Entry 8UF7 (electron microscopy, 3.20 A resolution); this record covers chains B and C of the 3 polymer chains in the assembly.

Chain B:
Protein: POmAb Heavy Chain
Source organism: Mus musculus
Amino-acid sequence (218 residues; row label = number of the first residue in the row):
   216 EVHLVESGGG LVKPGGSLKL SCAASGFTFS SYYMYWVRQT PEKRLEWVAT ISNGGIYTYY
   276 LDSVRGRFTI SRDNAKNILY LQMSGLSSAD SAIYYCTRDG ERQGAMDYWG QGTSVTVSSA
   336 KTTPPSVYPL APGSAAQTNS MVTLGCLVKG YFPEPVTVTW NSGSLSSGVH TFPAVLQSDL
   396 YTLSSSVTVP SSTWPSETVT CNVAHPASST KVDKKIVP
Disordered / not traced: 216-218
Cystine bridges: Cys-237/Cys-311, Cys-361/Cys-416

Chain C:
Protein: Prothrombin
Source organism: Homo sapiens
UniProtKB: P00734 (THRB_HUMAN); residues 1-579 here correspond to UniProt positions 44-622 (UniProt number = residue number + 43)
Amino-acid sequence (579 residues; row label = number of the first residue in the row):
     1 ANTFLEEVRK GNLERECVEE TCSYEEAFEA LESSTATDVF WAKYTACETA RTPRDKLAAC
    61 LEGNCAEGLG TNYRGHVNIT RSGIECQLWR SRYPHKPEIN STTHPGADLQ ENFCRNPDSS
   121 TTGPWCYTTD PTVRRQECSI PVCGQDQVTV AMTPRSEGSS VNLSPPLEQC VPDRGQQYQG
   181 RLAVTTHGLP CLAWASAQAK ALSKHQDFNS AVQLVENFCR NPDGDEEGVW CYVAGKPGDF
   241 GYCDLNYCEE AVEEETGDGL DEDSDRAIEG RTATSEYQTF FNPRTFGSGE ADCGLRPLFE
   301 KKSLEDKTER ELLESYIDGR IVEGSDAEIG MSPWQVMLFR KSPQELLCGA SLISDRWVLT
   361 AAHCLLYPPW DKNFTENDLL VRIGKHSRTR YERNIEKISM LEKIYIHPRY NWRENLDRDI
   421 ALMKLKKPVA FSDYIHPVCL PDRETAASLL QAGYKGRVTG WGNLKETWTA NVGKGQPSVL
   481 QVVNLPIVER PVCKDSTRIR ITDNMFCAGY KPDEGKRGDA CEGDSGGPFV MKSPFNNRWY
   541 QMGIVSWGEG CDRDGKYGFY THVFRLKKWI QKVIDQFGE
Disordered / not traced: 1-61, 146-579
Curated features (UniProtKB/Swiss-Prot):
  - region: Ala-508 to Val-530 (High affinity receptor-binding region which is also known as the TP508 peptide)
  - active site (Charge relay system): His-363, Asp-419, Ser-525
  - site (Cleavage): Arg-155, Ser-156, Arg-271, Thr-272, Arg-320, Ile-321
  - modified residue (4-carboxyglutamate): Glu-6, Glu-7, Glu-14, Glu-16, Glu-19, Glu-20, Glu-25, Glu-26, Glu-29, Glu-32
  - glycosylation (N-linked (GlcNAc...) asparagine): Asn-78 (complex), Asn-100 (complex), Asn-373 (complex)
Cystine bridges: Cys-65/Cys-143, Cys-86/Cys-126, Cys-114/Cys-138

Chain B / chain C interface:
Residue-residue contacts - 20 pairs, chain B then chain C:
  Tyr-248(B) / Arg-90(C)
  Tyr-248(B) / Gln-110(C)  hydrogen bond
  Tyr-250(B) / Arg-90(C)  hydrogen bond
  Ser-267(B) / Gln-110(C)  hydrogen bond
  Tyr-272(B) / Asp-108(C)  hydrogen bond
  Tyr-272(B) / Gln-110(C)
  Tyr-274(B) / Gln-110(C)
  Tyr-274(B) / Glu-111(C)  hydrogen bond
  Asp-314(B) / Arg-90(C)  salt bridge
  Arg-317(B) / Arg-90(C)  hydrogen bond (side chain-backbone)
  Arg-317(B) / Ser-91(C)
  Arg-317(B) / Arg-92(C)
  Arg-317(B) / Tyr-93(C)
  Gln-318(B) / Gln-87(C)
  Gln-318(B) / Leu-88(C)
  Gln-318(B) / Ser-91(C)  hydrogen bond (backbone-side chain)
  Gln-318(B) / Tyr-93(C)  hydrogen bond (side chain-backbone)
  Gln-318(B) / Pro-94(C)
  Gly-319(B) / Leu-88(C)
  Gly-319(B) / Arg-90(C)

Overview:
Chain B and chain C form an interface of 9 and 10 residues respectively; the contacts include 8 hydrogen bonds
and 1 salt bridge. Among the polar pairs are Asp-314(B)/Arg-90(C), Tyr-248(B)/Gln-110(C) and
Tyr-250(B)/Arg-90(C). From UniProt: 3 active-site residues on chain C.
Here chain B is POmAb Heavy Chain (Mus musculus) and chain C is Prothrombin (Homo sapiens). Entry 8UF7
(Cryo-EM structure of POmAb, a Type-I anti-prothrombin antiphospholipid antibody, bound to kringle-1 of human
prothrombin) was determined by electron microscopy.
